Entry 7THO (X-ray diffraction, 2.75 A resolution); this record covers chains H and L of the 5 polymer chains in the assembly.

# Chain H
Molecule: Fab heavy chain
Organism: Mus musculus
Notes: antibody fragment or engineered binder
Amino-acid sequence (216 residues; row label = number of the first residue in the row; note: 3 numbers in that range are skipped by the numbering (no residue carries them; nothing is unmodelled there)):
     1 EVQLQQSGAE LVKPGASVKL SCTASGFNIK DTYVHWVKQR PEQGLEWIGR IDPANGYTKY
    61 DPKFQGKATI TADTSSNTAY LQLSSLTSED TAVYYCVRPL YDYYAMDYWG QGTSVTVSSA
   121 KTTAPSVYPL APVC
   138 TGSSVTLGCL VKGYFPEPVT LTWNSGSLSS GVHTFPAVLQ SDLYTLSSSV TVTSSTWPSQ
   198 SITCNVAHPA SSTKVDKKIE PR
Disulfide bonds: Cys22-Cys96, Cys146-Cys201

# Chain L
Molecule: Fab light chain
Organism: Mus musculus
Notes: antibody fragment or engineered binder
Amino-acid sequence (214 residues; each row starts with the number of its first residue):
     1 DILMTQSPSS MSVSLGDTVS ITCHASQGIS SNIGWLQQKP GKSFMGLIYY GTNLVDGVPS
    61 RFSGSGSGAD YSLTISSLDS EDFADYYCVQ YAQLPYTFGG GTKLEIKRAD AAPTVSIFPP
   121 SSEQLTSGGA SVVCFLNNFY PKDINVKWKI DGSERQNGVL NSWTDQDSKD STYSMSSTLT
   181 LTKDEYERHN SYTCEATHKT STSPIVKSFN RNEC
Disulfide bonds: Cys23-Cys88, Cys134-Cys194

# Interface between chain H and chain L
Inter-chain disulfides: Cys134(H)-Cys214(L)
Contacting residue pairs - 70 pairs, chain H then chain L:
  His35(H) with Tyr96(L)
  Gln39(H) with Gln38(L), hydrogen bond; Phe44(L)
  Leu45(H) with Phe44(L), hydrophobic; Tyr87(L), hydrophobic; Phe98(L), hydrophobic
  Trp47(H) with Pro95(L), hydrophobic; Tyr96(L)
  Arg50(H) with Leu94(L)
  Lys59(H) with Leu94(L)
  Asp61(H) with Pro95(L)
  Tyr95(H) with Gln38(L), hydrogen bond; Ser43(L); Phe44(L), hydrophobic
  Leu100(H) with Val55(L), hydrophobic; Asp56(L)
  Tyr101(H) with Tyr49(L); Asp56(L), hydrogen bond
  Asp102(H) with Tyr91(L)
  Tyr104(H) with Tyr91(L); Tyr96(L), hydrogen bond (backbone-side chain)
  Met106(H) with Leu36(L); Tyr96(L), hydrophobic
  Asp107(H) with Gly46(L), hydrogen bond (backbone-backbone); Tyr49(L)
  Trp109(H) with Leu36(L), hydrophobic; Phe44(L), hydrophobic
  Gly110(H) with Ser43(L), hydrogen bond (backbone-side chain)
  Gln111(H) with Ser43(L)
  Tyr128(H) with Ser121(L); Glu123(L); Gln124(L); Ser127(L)
  Pro129(H) with Ser121(L); Glu123(L)
  Leu130(H) with Phe118(L); Pro119(L); Val133(L), hydrophobic
  Ala131(H) with Phe118(L); Pro119(L)
  Pro132(H) with Phe118(L)
  Val133(H) with Pro119(L); Cys214(L), hydrophobic
  Cys134(H) with Cys214(L), disulfide
  Thr143(H) with Phe118(L)
  Gly145(H) with Phe135(L)
  Leu147(H) with Ser131(L)
  Lys149(H) with Thr180(L)
  His170(H) with Asn138(L), hydrogen bond; Asp167(L); Ser174(L), hydrogen bond
  Phe172(H) with Phe135(L), hydrophobic; Asn137(L); Ser162(L); Thr164(L); Ser174(L); Met175(L); Ser176(L)
  Pro173(H) with Ser162(L), hydrogen bond (backbone-side chain); Trp163(L)
  Val175(H) with Asn161(L); Ser162(L)
  Gln177(H) with Leu160(L)
  Ser184(H) with Phe135(L); Ser176(L), hydrogen bond
  Ser185(H) with Phe135(L)
  Ser186(H) with Phe135(L); Asn137(L)
  Arg219(H) with Pro119(L), hydrogen bond (side chain-backbone); Pro120(L), hydrogen bond (side chain-backbone)
Other interface residues (no listed pair), chain H (44 interface residues in all): Val37, Glu46, Lys63, Ala105, Leu144, Thr171, Lys214
Other interface residues (no listed pair), chain L (44 interface residues in all): Asp1, Met45, Ile48, Tyr50, Ser116, Ile117, Phe209

# Summary
Chain H and chain L each contribute 44 residues to their interface; the contacts include 1 disulfide bond and
12 hydrogen bonds. Among the polar pairs are Gln39(H)-Gln38(L), Tyr95(H)-Gln38(L) and Tyr101(H)-Asp56(L).
Chain H is Fab heavy chain and chain L is Fab light chain, both from Mus musculus; the structure, Integrin
alpha IIB beta3 complex with Eptifibatide, was determined by X-ray diffraction, deposited together with 7L8P,
7TCT, 7TD8, 7TMZ, 7TPD, 7U60 and 15 further entries.
